PDB entry 5B58 | X-ray diffraction, 3.21 A resolution | chains A and T of the 5 polymer chains in the assembly

# Chain A
Molecule: Putative hemin ABC transport system, membrane protein
From: Burkholderia cenocepacia J2315
Reference sequence: B4EKB4 (B4EKB4_BURCJ); numbering as in UniProt (aligned over 1-362)
Chain sequence (385 residues; row label = number of the first residue in the row; numbers below 1 keep their minus sign (Met-22 is residue -22)):
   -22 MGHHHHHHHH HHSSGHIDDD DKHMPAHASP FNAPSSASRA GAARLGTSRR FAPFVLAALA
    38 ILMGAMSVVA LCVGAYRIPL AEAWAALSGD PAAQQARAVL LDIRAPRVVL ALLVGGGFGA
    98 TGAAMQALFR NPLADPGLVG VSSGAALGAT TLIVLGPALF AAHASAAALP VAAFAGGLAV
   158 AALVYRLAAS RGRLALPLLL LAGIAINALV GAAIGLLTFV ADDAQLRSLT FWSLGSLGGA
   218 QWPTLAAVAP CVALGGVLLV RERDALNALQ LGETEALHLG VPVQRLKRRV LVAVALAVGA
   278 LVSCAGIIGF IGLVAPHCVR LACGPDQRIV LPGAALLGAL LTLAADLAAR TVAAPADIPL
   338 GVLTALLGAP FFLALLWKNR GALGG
Unresolved in the structure: -22 to 21, 134-140, 360-362
Differences from the reference sequence: expression tag (-22 to 0)
Reported in the primary citation:
  - self-association interface (contacts with another copy of this molecule); pairs are residue here / residue on that copy: Asp200-Arg204 (salt bridge), Leu203-Leu203 (hydrophobic contact)
  - mutagenesis - D112R: decreased stability
  - mutagenesis - D112A, D112V: unchanged catalytic activity (ATPase activity)
  - mutagenesis - D112R: decreased catalytic activity on ATP

# Chain T
Molecule: Putative hemin transport system, substrate-binding protein
From: Burkholderia cenocepacia J2315
Reference sequence: B4EKB3 (B4EKB3_BURCJ); residues 40-305 here = UniProt positions 40-305
Chain sequence (271 residues; numbered 35 to 305; the number before each row is that of its first residue):
    35 GPLGSKRVIV IGGALAETAF ALGGAETPRY RLVGADTTCT YPDAAKRLPK VGYQRALSAE
    95 GLLSLRPDLV LASAEAGPPT AIAQVKGAGV TVTTFDERHD VESVRAKITG VAQALDVRDA
   155 GAALLQRFDR DWQAARDAVA ARVPGGAQPP RVLFVLNHTG TQALVAGQRT AADAMIRYAG
   215 ARNAMQGFDH YKPLTTEALA AAAPDVVLIS DEGLAAVGGH AALLATPGFG ATPAGRARRV
   275 VSLDALFLLG FGPRLPLAVT TLHRRLSDAL A
Unresolved in the structure: 35-40
Differences from the reference sequence: expression tag (35-39)

# Chain A / chain T interface
Pairs across the interface (24):
  Ala52(A) - Glu94(T)
  Ala52(A) - Ser98(T)
  Arg54(A) - Arg100(T)
  Ile80(A) - Glu94(T)
  Ile80(A) - Leu97(T)  hydrophobic
  Ile80(A) - Gln118(T)
  Arg84(A) - Glu94(T)  salt bridge
  Phe196(A) - Lys226(T)
  Phe196(A) - Pro227(T)
  Asp199(A) - His224(T)  salt bridge
  Asp200(A) - Arg89(T)
  Asp200(A) - Leu190(T)
  Asp200(A) - Tyr225(T)
  Ala201(A) - Arg89(T)
  Arg204(A) - Tyr87(T)
  Arg204(A) - Arg89(T)
  Phe208(A) - Ala90(T)  hydrophobic
  Gly215(A) - Thr114(T)
  Gly215(A) - Gln118(T)
  Gly216(A) - Thr114(T)
  Gln218(A) - Ala117(T)
  Pro332(A) - Ser92(T)
  Pro332(A) - Gly95(T)
  Asp334(A) - Ser92(T)
Also at the interface, not in a pair above, chain A (17 interface residues in all): Val76, Asp79
Also at the interface, not in a pair above, chain T (22 interface residues in all): Lys84, Val85, Ala115, Gly121, Ala122
The authors on this interface:
  - specific contacts: Arg84(A)-Glu94(T) (salt bridge)

# Summary
Chain A and chain T form an interface of 17 and 22 residues respectively, with 2 salt bridges. Among the polar
pairs are Arg84(A)-Glu94(T) and Asp199(A)-His224(T). The authors report a salt bridge between Arg84(A) and
Glu94(T). The paper reports that D112R of chain A reduces stability; a self-association interface involving
Asp200(A), Leu203(A) and Arg204(A); 3 substitutions were tested in all.
Here chain A is Putative hemin ABC transport system, membrane protein and chain T is Putative hemin transport
system, substrate-binding protein, both from Burkholderia cenocepacia J2315. Entry 5B58 (Inward-facing
conformation of ABC heme importer BhuUV in complex with periplasmic heme binding protein BhuT from ...) was
determined by X-ray diffraction, deposited together with 5B57.
